PDB entry 5C6L | X-ray diffraction, 2.10 A resolution | chain A

== Chain A ==
Molecule: Lysozyme C
From: Gallus gallus
Notes: EC 3.2.1.17
UniProtKB: P00698 (LYSC_CHICK); residues 1-129 here correspond to UniProt positions 19-147 (UniProt number = residue number + 18)
Sequence (129 residues; row label = number of the first residue in the row):
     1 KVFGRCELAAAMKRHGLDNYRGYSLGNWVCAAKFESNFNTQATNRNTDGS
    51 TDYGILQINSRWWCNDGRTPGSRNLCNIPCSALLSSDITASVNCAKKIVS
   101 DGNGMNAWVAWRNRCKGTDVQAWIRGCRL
Disulfides: C6-C127, C30-C115, C64-C80, C76-C94
Residues lining bound ligands: DO3 (10-((2R)-2-hydroxypropyl)-1,4,7,10-tetraazacyclododecane 1,4,7-triacetic acid): W62, W63, R73, L75, D101, N103

== Overview ==
Chain A binds compound DO3.
Chain A is Lysozyme C (Gallus gallus); the structure, Crystal Structure of Gadolinium derivative of HEWL
solved using intense Free-Electron Laser radiation, was determined by X-ray diffraction (same publication as
5C6I and 5C6J).
